5S58 - chains B and C of the 6 polymer chains in the assembly; structure by X-ray diffraction, 2.30 A resolution.

Chain B:
Protein: Tubulin beta-2B chain
Organism: Bos taurus
Reference sequence: Q6B856 (TBB2B_BOVIN); the author numbering skips numbers that UniProt does not, so the offset changes along the chain: 1-42 = UniProt 1-42; 45-360 = UniProt 43-358; 369-455 = UniProt 359-445
Sequence (445 residues; each row starts with the number of its first residue; note: 10 numbers in that range are skipped by the numbering (no residue carries them; nothing is unmodelled there)):
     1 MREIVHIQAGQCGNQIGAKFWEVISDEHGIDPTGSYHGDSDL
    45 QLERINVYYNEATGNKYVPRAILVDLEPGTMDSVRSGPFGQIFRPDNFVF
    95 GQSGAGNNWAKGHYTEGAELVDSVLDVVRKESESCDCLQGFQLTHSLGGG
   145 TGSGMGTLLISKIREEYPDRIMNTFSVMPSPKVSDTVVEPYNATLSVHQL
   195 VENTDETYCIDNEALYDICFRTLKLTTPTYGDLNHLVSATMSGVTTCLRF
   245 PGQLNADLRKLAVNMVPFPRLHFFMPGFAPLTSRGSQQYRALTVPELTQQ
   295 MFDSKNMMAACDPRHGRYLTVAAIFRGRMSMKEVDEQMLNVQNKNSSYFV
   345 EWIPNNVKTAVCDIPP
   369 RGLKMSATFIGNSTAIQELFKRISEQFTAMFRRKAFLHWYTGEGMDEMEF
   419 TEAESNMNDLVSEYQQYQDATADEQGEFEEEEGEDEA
Unresolved in the structure: 279-280, 438-455
Swiss-Prot annotation at these positions:
  - motif: M1 to I4 (MREI motif)
  - binding site (GTP): Q11, E71, S140, G144, T145, G146, N206, N228
  - binding site (Mg(2+)): E71
  - modified residue: S40 (Phosphoserine), T57 (Phosphothreonine), K60 (N6-acetyllysine), S174 (Phosphoserine), T287 (Phosphothreonine), T292 (Phosphothreonine), R320 (Omega-N-methylarginine), E448 (5-glutamyl polyglutamate)
  - cross-link (Glycyl lysine isopeptide (Lys-Gly)): K60 (interchain with G-Cter in ubiquitin), K326 (interchain with G-Cter in ubiquitin)
Metal / ion sites: Mg2+: Q11 (together with GDP); Ca2+: E113 (shared with E284(C) of chain C)
Small-molecule neighbours: GDP (guanosine-5'-diphosphate): G10, Q11, C12, Q15, I16, D69, A99, N101, S140, G142, G143, G144, T145, G146, S147, V171, P173, V177, D179, E183, N206, L209, Y224, L227, N228
What the authors report for this chain:
  - binding site for 2-(N-morpholino)-ethanesulfonic acid: D199

Chain C:
Protein: Tubulin alpha-1B chain
Organism: Bos taurus
Reference sequence: P81947 (TBA1B_BOVIN); residues 1-451 here = UniProt positions 1-451
Sequence (451 residues; each row starts with the number of its first residue):
     1 MRECISIHVGQAGVQIGNACWELYCLEHGIQPDGQMPSDKTIGGGDDSFN
    51 TFFSETGAGKHVPRAVFVDLEPTVIDEVRTGTYRQLFHPEQLITGKEDAA
   101 NNYARGHYTIGKEIIDLVLDRIRKLADQCTGLQGFLVFHSFGGGTGSGFT
   151 SLLMERLSVDYGKKSKLEFSIYPAPQVSTAVVEPYNSILTTHTTLEHSDC
   201 AFMVDNEAIYDICRRNLDIERPTYTNLNRLISQIVSSITASLRFDGALNV
   251 DLTEFQTNLVPYPRIHFPLATYAPVISAEKAYHEQLSVAEITNACFEPAN
   301 QMVKCDPRHGKYMACCLLYRGDVVPKDVNAAIATIKTKRSIQFVDWCPTG
   351 FKVGINYQPPTVVPGGDLAKVQRAVCMLSNTTAIAEAWARLDHKFDLMYA
   401 KRAFVHWYVGEGMEEGEFSEAREDMAALEKDYEEVGVDSVEGEGEEEGEE
   451 Y
Unresolved in the structure: 441-451
Metal / ion sites: Ca2+ site 1: D39, T41, G44, E55; Ca2+ site 2: E284 (shared with E113(B) of chain B)
Small-molecule neighbours: GTP: G10, Q11, A12, Q15, I16, D69, E71, D98, A99, A100, N101, S140, G142, G143, G144, T145, G146, I171, P173, V177, S178, T179, E183, N206, Y224, L227, N228, I231

Interface between chain B and chain C:
Contacting residue pairs (39; chain B residue first):
  Q96(B) - M1(C)
  Q96(B) - R2(C)
  N101(B) - E254(C)  hydrogen bond
  D179(B) - E254(C)
  D179(B) - K352(C)  hydrogen bond (backbone-side chain)
  T180(B) - E254(C)
  T180(B) - N258(C)
  V181(B) - N258(C)  hydrogen bond (backbone-side chain)
  V181(B) - P348(C)  hydrophobic
  V182(B) - T257(C)
  T221(B) - K326(C)
  T221(B) - N329(C)
  A397(B) - W346(C)
  M398(B) - W346(C)
  R400(B) - D345(C)  salt bridge
  R400(B) - S439(C)  hydrogen bond
  R401(B) - Y262(C)  hydrogen bond (backbone-side chain)
  R401(B) - W346(C)
  R401(B) - E434(C)  hydrogen bond (side chain-backbone)
  R401(B) - V435(C)
  R401(B) - V437(C)  hydrogen bond (side chain-backbone)
  R401(B) - D438(C)
  R401(B) - S439(C)  hydrogen bond
  K402(B) - Y262(C)
  A403(B) - P261(C)
  A403(B) - Y262(C)
  A403(B) - W346(C)  hydrophobic
  F404(B) - T257(C)
  F404(B) - N258(C)
  F404(B) - V260(C)
  F404(B) - P261(C)  hydrogen bond (backbone-backbone)
  F404(B) - W346(C)  hydrophobic
  H406(B) - V260(C)  hydrogen bond (side chain-backbone)
  H406(B) - P261(C)
  H406(B) - Y262(C)
  H406(B) - P263(C)
  W407(B) - Q256(C)
  W407(B) - T257(C)  hydrogen bond (side chain-backbone)
  W407(B) - V260(C)
Also at the interface, not in a pair above, chain B (18 interface residues in all): S97, G100
Also at the interface, not in a pair above, chain C (23 interface residues in all): P325, C347

Summary:
18 residues of chain B face 23 of chain C across their interface; the contacts include 11 hydrogen bonds and 1
salt bridge. Polar contacts include R400(B)-D345(C), N101(B)-E254(C) and D179(B)-K352(C). Bound to chain B:
GDP. Ligands of chain C: GTP. From the paper: a binding site for 2-(N-morpholino)-ethanesulfonic acid at
D199(B).
Here chain B is Tubulin beta-2B chain and chain C is Tubulin alpha-1B chain, both from Bos taurus. Entry 5S58
(Tubulin-Z2856434826-complex) was determined by X-ray diffraction together with 5S4L, 5S4M, 5S4N, 5S4O, 5S4P,
5S4Q and 52 further entries from the same study.
